Entry 5H3J (X-ray diffraction, 1.33 A resolution); this record covers chains A and B.

# Chain A
Molecule: Golgi reassembly-stacking protein 2
Source organism: Mus musculus
Notes: fragment: Grasp domain
Reference sequence: Q99JX3 (GORS2_MOUSE); residue numbers follow UniProt; this construct covers 2-208
Chain sequence (211 residues; row label = number of the first residue in the row; numbers below 1 keep their minus sign (Gly-2 is residue -2)):
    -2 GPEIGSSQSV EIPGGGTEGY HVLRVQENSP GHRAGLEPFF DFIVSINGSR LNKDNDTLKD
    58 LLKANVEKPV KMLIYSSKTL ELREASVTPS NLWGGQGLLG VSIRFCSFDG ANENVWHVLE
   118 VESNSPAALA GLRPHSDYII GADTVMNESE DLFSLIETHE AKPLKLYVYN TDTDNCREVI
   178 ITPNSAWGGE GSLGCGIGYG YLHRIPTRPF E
Not modelled in the structure: -2 to 7, 205-208
Differences from the reference sequence: expression tag (-2 to 1)
Metal / ion sites: Zn2+: His18, Cys103 (shared with Cys393(B), Cys396(B) of chain B)
Swiss-Prot annotation at these positions:
  - region: Ile194 to Leu199 (Important for membrane binding)
  - modified residue (Dimethylated arginine): Arg30, Arg47
  - lipidation: Gly2 (N-myristoyl glycine)
  - mutagenesis: Gly97 (G97D: Reduced interaction with BLZF1), Arg101 (R101A: No significant effect on interaction with BLZF1)
From the paper describing this entry:
  - Zn2+ coordination: His18, Cys103

# Chain B
Molecule: Golgin-45
Source organism: Mus musculus
Reference sequence: Q8R2X8 (GO45_MOUSE); residue numbers follow UniProt; this construct covers 379-403
Chain sequence (28 residues; row label = number of the first residue in the row):
   376 GPEFHPYTRY ENITFNCCNH CQGELIAL
Not modelled in the structure: 376-382
Differences from the reference sequence: expression tag (376-378)
Metal / ion sites: Zn2+: Cys393, Cys396 (shared with His18(A), Cys103(A) of chain A)
Swiss-Prot annotation at these positions:
  - region: Gln397 to Leu403 (Essential for interaction with GORASP2)
  - mutagenesis: Cys393 (C393A: Reduced interaction with GORASP2; when associated with A-396), Cys396 (C396A: Reduced interaction with GORASP2; when associated with A-393), Leu403 (L403R: Reduced interaction with GORASP2)
From the paper describing this entry:
  - Zn2+ coordination: Cys393, Cys396

# How chain A and chain B interact
Pairs across the interface - 60 pairs, chain A then chain B:
  His18(A) - Cys393(B)  hydrogen bond
  His18(A) - Cys396(B)  hydrogen bond
  Leu20(A) - Ile388(B)
  Leu20(A) - Thr389(B)
  Leu20(A) - Phe390(B)  hydrogen bond (backbone-backbone)
  Leu20(A) - Asn391(B)
  Arg21(A) - Asn387(B)  hydrogen bond
  Arg21(A) - Ile388(B)
  Arg21(A) - Thr389(B)
  Gln23(A) - Asn387(B)
  Glu24(A) - Tyr385(B)
  Glu24(A) - Glu386(B)
  Glu24(A) - Asn387(B)  hydrogen bond (side chain-backbone)
  Pro35(A) - Phe390(B)  hydrophobic
  Phe36(A) - Phe390(B)
  Phe36(A) - Cys392(B)  hydrophobic
  Asp51(A) - Gly398(B)
  Gly94(A) - Leu403(B)
  Leu95(A) - Leu403(B)  hydrogen bond (backbone-backbone)
  Leu96(A) - Leu403(B)  hydrogen bond (backbone-backbone)
  Gly97(A) - Leu403(B)  hydrogen bond (backbone-backbone)
  Val98(A) - Ile401(B)
  Val98(A) - Ala402(B)
  Val98(A) - Leu403(B)  hydrogen bond (backbone-backbone)
  Ser99(A) - Leu400(B)
  Ser99(A) - Ile401(B)
  Ser99(A) - Ala402(B)
  Ile100(A) - Glu399(B)
  Ile100(A) - Leu400(B)
  Ile100(A) - Ile401(B)  hydrogen bond (backbone-backbone)
  Ile100(A) - Leu403(B)  hydrophobic
  Arg101(A) - Asn391(B)  hydrogen bond
  Arg101(A) - Cys396(B)
  Arg101(A) - Gly398(B)  hydrogen bond (side chain-backbone)
  Arg101(A) - Glu399(B)
  Arg101(A) - Leu400(B)
  Phe102(A) - Cys396(B)
  Phe102(A) - Gln397(B)  hydrogen bond (backbone-backbone)
  Phe102(A) - Gly398(B)  hydrogen bond (backbone-backbone)
  Cys103(A) - Cys393(B)  hydrophobic
  Cys103(A) - His395(B)
  Cys103(A) - Cys396(B)  hydrogen bond (side chain-backbone)
  Ser104(A) - His395(B)
  Asp106(A) - His395(B)
  Asn111(A) - Asn394(B)  hydrogen bond
  Ile137(A) - Cys392(B)
  Gly138(A) - Cys392(B)
  Ala139(A) - Cys392(B)
  Asn144(A) - Asn394(B)
  Tyr164(A) - Ile388(B)  hydrophobic
  Tyr164(A) - Thr389(B)
  Tyr164(A) - Phe390(B)  hydrophobic
  Tyr164(A) - Cys392(B)  hydrophobic
  Cys173(A) - Phe390(B)  hydrophobic
  Arg174(A) - Thr383(B)
  Arg174(A) - Arg384(B)
  Arg174(A) - Ile388(B)
  Glu175(A) - Thr383(B)
  Glu175(A) - Arg384(B)  hydrogen bond (backbone-backbone)
  Glu175(A) - Ile388(B)
Also at the interface, not in a pair above, chain A (37 interface residues in all): Val22, Leu55, Lys56, Leu59, Gly107, Ala108, Ala127, Val142
The authors on this interface:
  - residue pairs: Leu20(A)-Phe390(B) (backbone contact), Arg21(A)-Asn387(B) (hydrogen bond), Glu24(A)-Asn387(B) (hydrogen bond), Pro35(A)-Phe390(B) (hydrophobic contact), Phe36(A)-Phe390(B) (hydrophobic contact), Leu55(A)-Leu403(B) (hydrophobic contact), Lys56(A)-Leu403(B) (hydrophobic contact), Leu95(A)-Leu403(B) (backbone contact), Leu96(A)-Leu403(B) (backbone contact), Gly97(A)-Leu403(B), Val98(A)-Leu403(B) (backbone contact), Arg101(A)-Asn391(B) (hydrogen bond), Arg101(A)-Gly398(B) (hydrogen bond), Tyr164(A)-Phe390(B) (hydrophobic contact), Cys173(A)-Phe390(B) (hydrophobic contact), Glu175(A)-Arg384(B) (hydrogen bond), Tyr198(A)-Glu386(B) (hydrogen bond), Tyr385(B)-Tyr198(A) (hydrophobic contact), Tyr385(B)-Leu199(A) (hydrophobic contact)
  - interface residues, chain A: Ile100(A), Phe102(A), Gly197(A), Leu199(A)
  - interface residues, chain B: Thr383(B), Arg384(B), Tyr385(B), Gln397(B), Gly398(B), Ile401(B)
  - hot spots on chain B (mutagenesis) - F390A, F390A/N391A (2-3-fold), C393A/C396A, L403R: decreased binding to Golgi reassembly-stacking protein 2 (chain A)

# Overview
37 residues of chain A and 21 residues of chain B are in contact; the contacts include 17 hydrogen bonds.
Polar pairs include His18(A)-Cys393(B), His18(A)-Cys396(B) and Arg21(A)-Asn387(B). The authors report backbone
contacts between Leu20(A) and Phe390(B), Leu95(A) and Leu403(B) and Leu96(A) and Leu403(B) among others;
hydrogen bonds between Arg21(A) and Asn387(B), Glu24(A) and Asn387(B) and Arg101(A) and Asn391(B) among
others; hydrophobic contacts between Pro35(A) and Phe390(B), Phe36(A) and Phe390(B) and Leu55(A) and Leu403(B)
among others. The paper reports that F390A, F390A/N391A and C393A/C396A of chain B, among others, reduce
binding to Golgi reassembly-stacking protein 2 (chain A); interface residues Ile100(A), Phe102(A) and
Thr383(B) among others.
Here chain A is Golgi reassembly-stacking protein 2 and chain B is Golgin-45, both from Mus musculus. Entry
5H3J (Crystal structure of Grasp domain of Grasp55 complexed with the Golgin45 C-terminus) was determined by
X-ray diffraction.
